Entry 8XOF (electron microscopy, 2.60 A resolution); this record covers chains B and N of the 5 polymer chains in the assembly.

# Chain B
Protein: Guanine nucleotide-binding protein G(I)/G(S)/G(T) subunit beta-1
From: Homo sapiens
Reference sequence: P62873 (GBB1_HUMAN); residues 2-340 here = UniProt positions 2-340
Sequence (351 residues; row label = number of the first residue in the row; numbers below 1 keep their minus sign (Met-10 is residue -10)):
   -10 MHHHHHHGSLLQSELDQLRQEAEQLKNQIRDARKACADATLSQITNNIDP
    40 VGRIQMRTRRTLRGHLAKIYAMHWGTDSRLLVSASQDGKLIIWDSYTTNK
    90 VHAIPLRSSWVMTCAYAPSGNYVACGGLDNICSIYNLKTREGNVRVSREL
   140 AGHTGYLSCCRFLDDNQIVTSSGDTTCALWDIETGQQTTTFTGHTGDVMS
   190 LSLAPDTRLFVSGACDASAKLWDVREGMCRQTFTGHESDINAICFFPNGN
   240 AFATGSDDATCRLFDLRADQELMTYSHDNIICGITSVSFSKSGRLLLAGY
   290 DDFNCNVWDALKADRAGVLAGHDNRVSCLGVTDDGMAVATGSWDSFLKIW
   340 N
Disordered / not traced: -10 to 2
Differences from the reference sequence: initiating methionine (-10); expression tag (-9 to 1)
Swiss-Prot annotation at these positions:
  - modified residue: Ser2 (N-acetylserine), His266 (Phosphohistidine)
  - natural variant: Leu30 (L30F: In MRD42; uncertain significance), Arg52 (R52G: In MRD42), Gly64 (G64V: In MRD42), Asp76 (D76E: In MRD42; D76G: In MRD42), Gly77 (G77S: In MRD42), Lys78 (K78R: In MRD42), Ile80 (I80N: In MRD42; I80T: In MRD42), His91 (H91R: In MRD42; uncertain significance), Ala92 (A92T: In MRD42), Pro94 (P94S: In MRD42), Leu95 (L95P: In MRD42), Arg96 (R96L: In MRD42), 5 further natural variant entries in UniProt

# Chain N
Protein: Nanobody35
From: Lama glama
Notes: antibody fragment or engineered binder
Sequence (138 residues; each row starts with the number of its first residue):
     1 QVQLQESGGGLVQPGGSLRLSCAASGFTFSNYKMNWVRQAPGKGLEWVSD
    51 ISQSGASISYTGSVKGRFTISRDNAKNTLYLQMNSLKPEDTAVYYCARCP
   101 APFTRDCFDVTSTTYAYRGQGTQVTVSSHHHHHHEPEA
Disordered / not traced: 128-138
Disulfides: Cys99-Cys107

# Interface between chain B and chain N
Residue-residue contacts - 22 pairs, chain B then chain N:
  Arg8(B) with Gln120(N)
  Thr184(B) with Thr114(N); Ala116(N)
  Cys204(B) with Ala116(N); Tyr117(N)
  Asp205(B) with Ala116(N); Tyr117(N)
  Glu226(B) with Val2(N); Gly26(N); Phe27(N); Thr28(N); Tyr32(N), hydrogen bond; Arg98(N), hydrogen bond (backbone-side chain)
  Ser227(B) with Arg98(N); Pro100(N), hydrogen bond (side chain-backbone); Ala101(N); Tyr117(N)
  Asp228(B) with Tyr117(N), hydrogen bond
  Asp246(B) with Pro102(N)
  Asp247(B) with Tyr32(N); Pro102(N)
  Ile270(B) with Phe103(N), hydrophobic
Also at the interface, not in a pair above, chain B (13 interface residues in all): Ala206, Thr223, His225
Also at the interface, not in a pair above, chain N (15 interface residues in all): Gln1

# Summary
The interface between chain B and chain N involves 13 residues on one side and 15 on the other; the contacts
include 4 hydrogen bonds. Polar contacts include Glu226(B)-Tyr32(N), Glu226(B)-Arg98(N) and
Ser227(B)-Pro100(N).
Chain B is Guanine nucleotide-binding protein G(I)/G(S)/G(T) subunit beta-1 (Homo sapiens) and chain N is
Nanobody35 (Lama glama); the structure, Cryo-EM structure of Lys05 bound GPR30-Gq complex structure, was
determined by electron microscopy (same publication as 8XOG, 8XOH, 8XOI and 8XOJ).
